PDB entry 6TMX | electron microscopy, 5.80 A resolution (low resolution: residue-level contacts below are approximate; hydrogen-bond / salt-bridge calls are withheld) | chains A and L of the 14 polymer chains in the assembly

[Chain A (and L)]
Molecule: Putative GroEL-like chaperonine protein
Source organism: Pseudomonas phage EL
Notes: chain L of this document is another copy of the same molecule, construct and numbering; everything in this record applies to it too
UniProt: Q2Z0T5 (Q2Z0T5_9CAUD); residue numbers follow UniProt; this construct covers 1-558
Sequence (558 residues; each row starts with the number of its first residue):
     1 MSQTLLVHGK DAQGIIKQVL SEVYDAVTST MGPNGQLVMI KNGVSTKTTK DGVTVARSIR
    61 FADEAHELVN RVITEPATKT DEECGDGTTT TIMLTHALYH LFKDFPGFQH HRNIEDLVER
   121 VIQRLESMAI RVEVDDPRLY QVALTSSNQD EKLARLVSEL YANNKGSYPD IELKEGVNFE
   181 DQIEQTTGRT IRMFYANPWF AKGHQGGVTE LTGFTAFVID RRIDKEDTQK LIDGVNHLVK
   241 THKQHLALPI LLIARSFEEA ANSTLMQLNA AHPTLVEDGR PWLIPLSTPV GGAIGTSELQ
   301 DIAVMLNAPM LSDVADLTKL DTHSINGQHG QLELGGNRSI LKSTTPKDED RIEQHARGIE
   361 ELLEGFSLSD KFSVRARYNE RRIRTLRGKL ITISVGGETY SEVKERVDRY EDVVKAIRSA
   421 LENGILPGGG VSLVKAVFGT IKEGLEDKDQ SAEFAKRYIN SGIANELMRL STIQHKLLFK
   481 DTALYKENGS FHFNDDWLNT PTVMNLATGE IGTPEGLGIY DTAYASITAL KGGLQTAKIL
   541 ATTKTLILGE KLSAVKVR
Unresolved in the structure: 1-2, 290-294, 552-558
Small-molecule neighbours: ATP-gamma-S: T30, M31, G32, P33, D51, G52, V53, D81, G85, D86, G87, T88, T89, T90, T145, G428, G429, G430, Q474, L478, F479, M504, N505, L506, A507, I519, D521
From the paper describing this entry:
  - conformationally variable residues (domain motion): N465, E466, K486

[How chain A and chain L interact]
Pairs across the interface - 4 pairs, chain A then chain L:
  N460(A) - H492(L)
  S461(A) - H492(L)
  H492(A) - N460(L)
  H492(A) - S461(L)
Also at the interface, not in a pair above, chain A (4 interface residues in all): N494
Also at the interface, not in a pair above, chain L (4 interface residues in all): N494

[Summary]
Chain A and chain L each contribute 4 residues to their interface. Chain A binds ATP-gamma-S. From the paper:
conformational variability at N465(A), E466(A) and K486(A).
Chain A and chain L are both Putative GroEL-like chaperonine protein (Pseudomonas phage EL); the structure,
Structure of the chaperonin gp146 from the bacteriophage EL (Pseudomonas aeruginosa) in complex with
ATPgammaS, was determined by electron microscopy (same publication as 6TMT, 6TMU, 6TMV and 6TMW).
